PDB entry 3CAD | X-ray diffraction, 2.60 A resolution | chain A

[Chain A]
Molecule: Lectin-related NK cell receptor LY49G1
From: Mus musculus
Notes: fragment: Ly49G
UniProtKB: Q9JHV6 (Q9JHV6_MOUSE); residues 138-262 here correspond to UniProt positions 156-280 (UniProt number = residue number + 18)
Amino-acid sequence (125 residues; row label = number of the first residue in the row):
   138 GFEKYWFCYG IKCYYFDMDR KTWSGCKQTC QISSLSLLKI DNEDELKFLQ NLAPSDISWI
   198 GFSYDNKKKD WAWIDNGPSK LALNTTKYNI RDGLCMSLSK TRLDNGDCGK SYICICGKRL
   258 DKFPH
Unresolved in the structure: 138-139
Cystine bridges: Cys145-Cys150, Cys163-Cys251, Cys167-Cys253, Cys232-Cys245

[In short]
Chain A is Lectin-related NK cell receptor LY49G1 (Mus musculus); the structure, Crystal structure of Natural
Killer Cell Receptor, Ly49G, was determined by X-ray diffraction (same publication as 3C8J and 3C8K).
